7SU9 - chains D and E of the 5 polymer chains in the assembly; structure by X-ray diffraction, 1.99 A resolution.

Chain D:
Name: TCR9a alpha chain
Organism: Homo sapiens
Amino-acid sequence (206 residues; row label = number of the first residue in the row):
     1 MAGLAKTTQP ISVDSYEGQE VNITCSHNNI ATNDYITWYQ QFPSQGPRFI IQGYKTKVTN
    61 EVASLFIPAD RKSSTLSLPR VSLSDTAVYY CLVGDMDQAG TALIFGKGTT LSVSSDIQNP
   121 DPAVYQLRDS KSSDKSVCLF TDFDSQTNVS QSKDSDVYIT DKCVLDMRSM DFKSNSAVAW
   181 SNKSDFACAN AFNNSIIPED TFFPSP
Disordered / not traced: 1-4, 132-134, 194-206
Disulfides: Cys25-Cys91, Cys138-Cys188

Chain E:
Name: TCR9a beta chain
Organism: Homo sapiens
Amino-acid sequence (244 residues; each row starts with the number of its first residue):
     4 MAGVTQSPTH LIKTRGQQVT LRCSPKSGHD TVSWYQQALG QGPQFIFQYY EEEERQRGNF
    64 PDRFSGHQFP NYSSELNVNA LLLGDSALYL CASSLGEGRV DGYTFGSGTR LTVVEDLRNV
   124 FPPEVAVFEP SEAEISHTQK ATLVCLATGF YPDHVELSWW VNGKEVHSGV CTDPQPLKEQ
   184 PALNDSRYAL SSRLRVSATF WQNPRNHFRC QVQFYGLSEN DEWTQDRAKP VTQIVSAEAW
   244 GRAD
Disordered / not traced: 4-5, 247
Disulfides: Cys26-Cys94, Cys148-Cys213
Ion coordination: Mg2+ near Asp188 (its only coordinating residue here)

How chain D and chain E interact:
Pairs across the interface (85):
  Tyr35(D) - Arg102(E)
  Tyr35(D) - Tyr106(E)
  Tyr39(D) - Tyr106(E)  hydrogen bond (side chain-backbone)
  Gln41(D) - Gln40(E)  hydrogen bond
  Gly46(D) - Leu93(E)
  Gly46(D) - Gly109(E)
  Gly46(D) - Ser110(E)
  Pro47(D) - Leu93(E)
  Pro47(D) - Phe108(E)
  Tyr90(D) - Gln40(E)  hydrogen bond
  Tyr90(D) - Gln44(E)
  Tyr90(D) - Gly45(E)
  Tyr90(D) - Pro46(E)
  Met96(D) - Arg102(E)  hydrogen bond (backbone-side chain)
  Gln98(D) - Gly99(E)  hydrogen bond (side chain-backbone)
  Gln98(D) - Glu100(E)
  Ala99(D) - Glu100(E)  hydrogen bond (backbone-backbone)
  Gly100(D) - Gln59(E)  hydrogen bond (backbone-side chain)
  Thr101(D) - Gln59(E)
  Ala102(D) - Phe48(E)  hydrophobic
  Ala102(D) - Gln51(E)
  Ala102(D) - Gln59(E)  hydrogen bond (backbone-side chain)
  Leu103(D) - Tyr38(E)  hydrogen bond (backbone-side chain)
  Leu103(D) - Tyr106(E)  hydrophobic
  Ile104(D) - Phe48(E)  hydrophobic
  Phe105(D) - Pro46(E)
  Phe105(D) - Phe108(E)  hydrophobic
  Gly106(D) - Gly45(E)
  Asp121(D) - His140(E)  salt bridge
  Tyr125(D) - Ser134(E)
  Tyr125(D) - Ala136(E)
  Tyr125(D) - Glu137(E)
  Tyr125(D) - His140(E)
  Tyr125(D) - Thr141(E)
  Gln126(D) - Ser134(E)
  Leu127(D) - Phe131(E)
  Leu127(D) - Glu132(E)
  Leu127(D) - Thr145(E)
  Leu127(D) - Val147(E)  hydrophobic
  Arg128(D) - Phe131(E)
  Arg128(D) - Glu132(E)  hydrogen bond (backbone-backbone)
  Asp129(D) - Ala129(E)
  Asp129(D) - Val130(E)
  Asp129(D) - Phe131(E)
  Ser130(D) - Val130(E)  hydrogen bond (backbone-backbone)
  Ser130(D) - Glu132(E)  hydrogen bond
  Ser130(D) - Glu241(E)  hydrogen bond (side chain-backbone)
  Ser130(D) - Ala242(E)
  Lys135(D) - Phe131(E)
  Val137(D) - Phe131(E)  hydrophobic
  Val137(D) - Leu149(E)  hydrophobic
  Leu139(D) - Thr145(E)
  Thr141(D) - Arg198(E)
  Asp142(D) - Thr141(E)
  Asp142(D) - Arg198(E)  salt bridge
  Tyr158(D) - Glu182(E)  hydrogen bond (side chain-backbone)
  Ile159(D) - Leu180(E)
  Thr160(D) - Asp176(E)
  Thr160(D) - Ser194(E)
  Thr160(D) - Arg196(E)  hydrogen bond
  Asp161(D) - Arg196(E)  hydrogen bond (backbone-side chain)
  Cys163(D) - Cys174(E)  hydrogen bond
  Cys163(D) - Thr175(E)  hydrogen bond (side chain-backbone)
  Val164(D) - Cys174(E)
  Leu165(D) - Gly172(E)
  Leu165(D) - Val173(E)
  Leu165(D) - Cys174(E)  hydrophobic
  Leu165(D) - Arg198(E)
  Asp166(D) - Ser171(E)  hydrogen bond (backbone-side chain)
  Asp166(D) - Gly172(E)  hydrogen bond (backbone-backbone)
  Met167(D) - Lys143(E)
  Met167(D) - Ser171(E)
  Met167(D) - Arg198(E)
  Met167(D) - Val199(E)
  Met167(D) - Ser200(E)
  Arg168(D) - Ser171(E)  hydrogen bond (backbone-side chain)
  Met170(D) - Ser200(E)
  Phe172(D) - Lys143(E)
  Phe172(D) - Arg198(E)
  Ser174(D) - Arg198(E)  hydrogen bond
  Ser176(D) - Arg196(E)  hydrogen bond
  Ala177(D) - Arg196(E)
  Val178(D) - Arg196(E)
  Trp180(D) - Leu149(E)  hydrophobic
  Trp180(D) - Ala192(E)  hydrophobic
Other interface residues (no listed pair), chain D (48 interface residues in all): Gln45, Asp95, Ser136
Other interface residues (no listed pair), chain E (50 interface residues in all): Leu91, Gly101, Pro133, Thr151, Lys181

In short:
48 residues of chain D and 50 residues of chain E are in contact; the contacts include 23 hydrogen bonds and 2
salt bridges. Polar contacts include Asp121(D)-His140(E), Asp142(D)-Arg198(E) and Tyr39(D)-Tyr106(E).
Chain D is TCR9a alpha chain and chain E is TCR9a beta chain, both from Homo sapiens; the structure, KRAS-G12D
specific TCR9a in complex with C*05-GADGVGKSL, was determined by X-ray diffraction.
